8G07 - chains 1 and 2 of the 12 polymer chains in the assembly; structure by electron microscopy, 2.80 A resolution.

Chain 1 (and 2):
Molecule: ATP synthase subunit c
From: Mycolicibacterium smegmatis MC2 155
Notes: chain 2 of this document is another copy of the same molecule, construct and numbering; everything in this record applies to it too
UniProtKB: A0R205 (A0R205_MYCS2); residue numbers follow UniProt; this construct covers 1-86
Chain sequence (86 residues; each row starts with the number of its first residue):
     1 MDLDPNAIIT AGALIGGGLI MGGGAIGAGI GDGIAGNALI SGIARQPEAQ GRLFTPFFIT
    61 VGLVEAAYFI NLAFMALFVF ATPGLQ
Not modelled in the structure: 1-4, 86
Ligand contacts: SQC (3-[4-(morpholin-4-yl)phenyl]-4-{[(pyridin-2-yl)methyl]amino}cyclobut-3-ene-1,2-dione): Gly-62, Leu-63, Ala-66, Ala-67, Ile-70

How chain 1 and chain 2 interact:
Residue-residue contacts - 78 pairs, chain 1 then chain 2:
  Ala-7(1) with Pro-5(2); Ile-9(2)
  Thr-10(1) with Ile-9(2); Pro-83(2); Gly-84(2)
  Ala-11(1) with Ile-8(2)
  Leu-14(1) with Ile-9(2); Gly-12(2); Ala-13(2); Gly-16(2); Phe-78(2); Thr-82(2)
  Ile-15(1) with Gly-12(2); Leu-19(2)
  Gly-18(1) with Gly-16(2); Leu-19(2); Ile-20(2); Phe-78(2)
  Leu-19(1) with Leu-19(2), hydrophobic
  Met-21(1) with Ile-20(2), hydrophobic; Asn-71(2); Phe-74(2), hydrophobic
  Gly-22(1) with Leu-19(2); Gly-23(2)
  Ala-25(1) with Gly-23(2); Gly-24(2); Gly-27(2); Asn-71(2)
  Ile-26(1) with Gly-23(2); Ile-26(2), hydrophobic; Gly-27(2)
  Gly-29(1) with Gly-27(2); Gly-31(2); Val-64(2)
  Ile-30(1) with Gly-27(2); Ile-30(2), hydrophobic
  Asp-32(1) with Thr-60(2); Leu-63(2); Val-64(2)
  Gly-33(1) with Gly-31(2); Ile-34(2); Ala-35(2); Val-64(2)
  Ile-34(1) with Ile-34(2), hydrophobic
  Gly-36(1) with Thr-60(2)
  Asn-37(1) with Ile-34(2), hydrogen bond (side chain-backbone); Asn-37(2); Ala-38(2)
  Leu-39(1) with Pro-56(2), hydrophobic
  Ile-40(1) with Ala-35(2); Ala-38(2), hydrophobic; Leu-39(2); Leu-53(2); Pro-56(2), hydrophobic; Phe-57(2), hydrophobic
  Ser-41(1) with Ala-38(2)
  Ile-43(1) with Leu-53(2), hydrophobic; Pro-56(2), hydrophobic
  Ala-44(1) with Gly-42(2); Arg-45(2), hydrogen bond (backbone-side chain); Gln-46(2), hydrogen bond (backbone-side chain); Leu-53(2)
  Arg-45(1) with Arg-45(2)
  Gln-50(1) with Arg-52(2); Pro-56(2)
  Phe-54(1) with Ile-59(2), hydrophobic
  Phe-57(1) with Leu-63(2), hydrophobic
  Val-61(1) with Leu-63(2), hydrophobic
  Glu-65(1) with Leu-63(2)
  Tyr-68(1) with Ala-67(2), hydrogen bond (side chain-backbone); Ile-70(2); Asn-71(2), hydrogen bond
  Leu-72(1) with Phe-74(2), hydrophobic
  Met-75(1) with Phe-74(2), hydrophobic
  Val-79(1) with Phe-78(2), hydrophobic; Pro-83(2), hydrophobic
  Phe-80(1) with Leu-77(2), hydrophobic; Pro-83(2), hydrophobic
Interface residues without a listed pair, chain 1 (38 interface residues in all): Gly-17, Ala-28, Pro-47, Phe-69
Interface residues without a listed pair, chain 2 (41 interface residues in all): Ile-15, Thr-55

In short:
38 residues of chain 1 and 41 residues of chain 2 are in contact; the contacts include 5 hydrogen bonds. Polar
pairs include Asn-37(1)/Ile-34(2), Ala-44(1)/Arg-45(2) and Ala-44(1)/Gln-46(2). Ligands of chain 1: compound
SQC.
Chain 1 and chain 2 are both ATP synthase subunit c (Mycolicibacterium smegmatis MC2 155); the structure,
Cryo-EM structure of SQ31f-bound Mycobacterium smegmatis ATP synthase FO region, was determined by electron
microscopy together with 8G08, 8G09, 8G0A, 8G0B, 8G0C, 8G0D and 8G0E from the same study.
